Entry 9CA9 (electron microscopy, 3.56 A resolution); this record covers chains A and J of the 10 polymer chains in the assembly.

# Chain A
Name: Helicase SRCAP
Organism: Homo sapiens
Notes: EC 3.6.4.-
UniProtKB: Q6ZRS2 (SRCAP_HUMAN); numbering as in UniProt (aligned over 1-3230)
Sequence (3230 residues; row label = number of the first residue in the row):
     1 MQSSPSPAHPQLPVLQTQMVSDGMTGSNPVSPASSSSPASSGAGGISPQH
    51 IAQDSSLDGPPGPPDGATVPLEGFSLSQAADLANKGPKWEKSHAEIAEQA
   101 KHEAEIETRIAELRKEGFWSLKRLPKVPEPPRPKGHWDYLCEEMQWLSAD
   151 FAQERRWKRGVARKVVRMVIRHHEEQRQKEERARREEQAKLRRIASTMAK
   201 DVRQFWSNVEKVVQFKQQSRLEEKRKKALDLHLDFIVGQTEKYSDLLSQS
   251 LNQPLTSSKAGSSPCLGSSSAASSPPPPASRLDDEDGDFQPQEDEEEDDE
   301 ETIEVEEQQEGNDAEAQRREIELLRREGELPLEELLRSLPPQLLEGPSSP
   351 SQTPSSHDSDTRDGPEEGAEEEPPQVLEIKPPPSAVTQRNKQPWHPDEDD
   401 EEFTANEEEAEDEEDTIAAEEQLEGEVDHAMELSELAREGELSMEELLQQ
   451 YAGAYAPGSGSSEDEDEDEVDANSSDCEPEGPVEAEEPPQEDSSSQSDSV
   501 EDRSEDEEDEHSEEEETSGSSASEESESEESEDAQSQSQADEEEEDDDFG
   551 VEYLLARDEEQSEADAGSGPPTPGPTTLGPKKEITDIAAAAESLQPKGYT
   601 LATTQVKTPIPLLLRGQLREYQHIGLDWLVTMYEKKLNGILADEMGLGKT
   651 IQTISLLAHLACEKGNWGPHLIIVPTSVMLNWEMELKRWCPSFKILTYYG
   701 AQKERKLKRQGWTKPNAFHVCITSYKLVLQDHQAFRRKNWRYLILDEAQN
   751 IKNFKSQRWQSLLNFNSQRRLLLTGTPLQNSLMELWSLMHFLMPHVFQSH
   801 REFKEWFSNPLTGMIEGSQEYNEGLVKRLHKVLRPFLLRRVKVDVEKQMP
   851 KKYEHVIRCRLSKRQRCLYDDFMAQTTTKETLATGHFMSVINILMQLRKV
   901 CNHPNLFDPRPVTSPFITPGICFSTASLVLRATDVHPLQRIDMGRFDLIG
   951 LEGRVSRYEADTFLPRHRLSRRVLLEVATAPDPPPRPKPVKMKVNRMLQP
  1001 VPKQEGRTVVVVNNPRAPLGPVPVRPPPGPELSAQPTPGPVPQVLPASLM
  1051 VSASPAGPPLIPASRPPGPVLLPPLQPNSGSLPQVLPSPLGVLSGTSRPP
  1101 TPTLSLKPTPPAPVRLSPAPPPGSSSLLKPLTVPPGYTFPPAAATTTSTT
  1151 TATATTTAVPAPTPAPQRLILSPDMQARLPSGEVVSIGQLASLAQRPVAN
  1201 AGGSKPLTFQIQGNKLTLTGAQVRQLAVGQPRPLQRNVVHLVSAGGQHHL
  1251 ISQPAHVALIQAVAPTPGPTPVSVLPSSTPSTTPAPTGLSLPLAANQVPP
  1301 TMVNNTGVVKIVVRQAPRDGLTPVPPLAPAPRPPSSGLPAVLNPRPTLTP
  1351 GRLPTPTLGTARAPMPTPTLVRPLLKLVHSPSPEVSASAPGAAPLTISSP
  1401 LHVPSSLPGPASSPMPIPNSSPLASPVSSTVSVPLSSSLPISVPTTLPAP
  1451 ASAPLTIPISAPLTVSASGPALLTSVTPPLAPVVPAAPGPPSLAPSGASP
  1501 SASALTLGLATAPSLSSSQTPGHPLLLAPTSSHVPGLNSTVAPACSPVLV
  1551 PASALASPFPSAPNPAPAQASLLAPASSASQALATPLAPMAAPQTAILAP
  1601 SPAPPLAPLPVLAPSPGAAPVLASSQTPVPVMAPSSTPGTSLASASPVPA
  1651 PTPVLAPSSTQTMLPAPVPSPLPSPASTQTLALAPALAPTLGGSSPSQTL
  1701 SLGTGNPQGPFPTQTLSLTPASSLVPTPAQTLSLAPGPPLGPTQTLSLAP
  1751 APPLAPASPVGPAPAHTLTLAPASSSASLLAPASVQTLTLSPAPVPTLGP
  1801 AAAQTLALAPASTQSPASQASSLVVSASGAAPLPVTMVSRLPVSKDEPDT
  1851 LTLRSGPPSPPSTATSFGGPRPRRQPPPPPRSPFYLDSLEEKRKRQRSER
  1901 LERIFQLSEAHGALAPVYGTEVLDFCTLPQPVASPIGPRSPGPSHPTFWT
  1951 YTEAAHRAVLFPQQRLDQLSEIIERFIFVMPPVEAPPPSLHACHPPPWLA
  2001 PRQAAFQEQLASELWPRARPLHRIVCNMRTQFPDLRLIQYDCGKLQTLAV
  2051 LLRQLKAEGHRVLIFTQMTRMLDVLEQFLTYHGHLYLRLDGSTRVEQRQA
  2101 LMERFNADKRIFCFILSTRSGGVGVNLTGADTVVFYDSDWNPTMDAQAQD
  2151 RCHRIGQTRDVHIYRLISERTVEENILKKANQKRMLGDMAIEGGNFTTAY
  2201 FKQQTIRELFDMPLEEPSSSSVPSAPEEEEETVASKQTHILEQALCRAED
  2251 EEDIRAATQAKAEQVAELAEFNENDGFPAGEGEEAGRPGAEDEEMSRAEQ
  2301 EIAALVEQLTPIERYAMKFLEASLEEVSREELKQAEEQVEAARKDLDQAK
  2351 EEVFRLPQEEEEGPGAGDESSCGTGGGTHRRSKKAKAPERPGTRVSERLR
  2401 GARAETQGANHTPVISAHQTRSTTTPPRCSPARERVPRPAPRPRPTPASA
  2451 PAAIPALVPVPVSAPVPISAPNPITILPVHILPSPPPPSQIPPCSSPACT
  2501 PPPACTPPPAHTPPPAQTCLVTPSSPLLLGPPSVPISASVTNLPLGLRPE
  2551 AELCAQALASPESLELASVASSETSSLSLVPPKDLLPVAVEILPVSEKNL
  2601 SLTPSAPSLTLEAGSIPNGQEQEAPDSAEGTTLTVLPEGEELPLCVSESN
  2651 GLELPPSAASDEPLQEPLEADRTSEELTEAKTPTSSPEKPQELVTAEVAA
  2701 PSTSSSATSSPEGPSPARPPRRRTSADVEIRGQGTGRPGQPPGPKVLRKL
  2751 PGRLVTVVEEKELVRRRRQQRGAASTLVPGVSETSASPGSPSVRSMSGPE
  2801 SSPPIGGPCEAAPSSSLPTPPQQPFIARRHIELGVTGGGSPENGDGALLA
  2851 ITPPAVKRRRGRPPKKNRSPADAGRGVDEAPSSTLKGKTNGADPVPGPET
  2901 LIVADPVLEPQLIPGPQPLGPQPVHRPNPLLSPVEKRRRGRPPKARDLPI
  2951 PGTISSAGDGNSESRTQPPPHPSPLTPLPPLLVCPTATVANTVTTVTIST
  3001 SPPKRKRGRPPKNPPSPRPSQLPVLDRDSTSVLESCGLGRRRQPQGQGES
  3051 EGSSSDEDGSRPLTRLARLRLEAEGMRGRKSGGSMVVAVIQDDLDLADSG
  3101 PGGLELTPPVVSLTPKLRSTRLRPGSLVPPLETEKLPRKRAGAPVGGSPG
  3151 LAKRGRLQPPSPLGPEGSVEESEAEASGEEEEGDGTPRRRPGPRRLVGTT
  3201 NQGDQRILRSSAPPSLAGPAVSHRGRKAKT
Not modelled in the structure: 1-850, 878-888, 993-1881, 2181-3230
UniProt features mapped onto this chain:
  - DNA-binding region: K2857 to S2869 (A.T hook 1), K2936 to L2948 (A.T hook 2), K3004 to S3016 (A.T hook 3)
  - binding site (ATP): D643 to T650
  - modified residue: S1172 (Phosphoserine)
  - natural variant: Q392 to T3230 (deletion: In DEHMBA), R840 to T3230 (deletion: In DEHMBA), S1278 to T3230 (deletion: In DEHMBA), L1642 to T3230 (deletion: In DEHMBA), R2070 to T3230 (deletion: In DEHMBA), R2435 to T3230 (deletion: In FLHS), R2444 to T3230 (deletion: In FLHS)

# Chain J
Name: RuvB-like 2
Organism: Homo sapiens
Notes: EC 3.6.4.12
UniProtKB: Q9Y230 (RUVB2_HUMAN); residue numbers follow UniProt; this construct covers 1-463
Sequence (463 residues; row label = number of the first residue in the row):
     1 MATVTATTKVPEIRDVTRIERIGAHSHIRGLGLDDALEPRQASQGMVGQL
    51 AARRAAGVVLEMIREGKIAGRAVLIAGQPGTGKTAIAMGMAQALGPDTPF
   101 TAIAGSEIFSLEMSKTEALTQAFRRSIGVRIKEETEIIEGEVVEIQIDRP
   151 ATGTGSKVGKLTLKTTEMETIYDLGTKMIESLTKDKVQAGDVITIDKATG
   201 KISKLGRSFTRARDYDAMGSQTKFVQCPDGELQKRKEVVHTVSLHEIDVI
   251 NSRTQGFLALFSGDTGEIKSEVREQINAKVAEWREEGKAEIIPGVLFIDE
   301 VHMLDIESFSFLNRALESDMAPVLIMATNRGITRIRGTSYQSPHGIPIDL
   351 LDRLLIVSTTPYSEKDTKQILRIRCEEEDVEMSEDAYTVLTRIGLETSLR
   401 YAIQLITAASLVCRKRKGTEVQVDDIKRVYSLFLDESRSTQYMKEYQDAF
   451 LFNELKGETMDTS
Not modelled in the structure: 1-15, 150-156, 210-223, 455-463
UniProt features mapped onto this chain:
  - binding site (ATP): G77 to T84
  - modified residue: A2 (N-acetylalanine), S437 (Phosphoserine)
  - cross-link (Glycyl lysine isopeptide (Lys-Gly)): K9 (interchain with G-Cter in SUMO2), K444 (interchain with G-Cter in SUMO2), K456 (interchain with G-Cter in SUMO2)
  - mutagenesis: K83 (K83M: No effect on interaction with NOPCHAP1), D299 (D299N: Abolishes ATPase activity), E300 (E300Q: Reduces ATPase activity. Decreases interaction with NOPCHAP1. No effect on formation of RUVBL1-RUVBL2 heteromeric complex)
Metal / ion sites: Mg2+: T84 (together with ADP)
Residues lining bound ligands:
  - ADP (adenosine-5'-diphosphate), molecule 1: A24, H25, H27, I28, G45, M46, V47, Q78, P79, G80, T81, G82, K83, T84, A85, Y362, I370, L399, R400, I403
  - ADP, molecule 2: R314, E317, R353

# Interface between chain A and chain J
Residue-residue contacts - 38 pairs, chain A then chain J:
  C922(A) - K201(J)  hydrogen bond
  F923(A) - I250(J)  hydrophobic
  F923(A) - L260(J)  hydrophobic
  F923(A) - F261(J)  hydrophobic
  S924(A) - H240(J)  hydrogen bond
  T925(A) - V242(J)
  A926(A) - I131(J)  hydrophobic
  A926(A) - E133(J)
  A926(A) - H240(J)
  S927(A) - E133(J)  hydrogen bond
  L928(A) - W283(J)
  L928(A) - K288(J)
  V929(A) - I247(J)  hydrophobic
  V929(A) - N251(J)  hydrogen bond (backbone-side chain)
  L930(A) - I250(J)  hydrophobic
  A932(A) - N251(J)
  A932(A) - I276(J)  hydrophobic
  A932(A) - K279(J)
  T933(A) - N251(J)
  T933(A) - Q275(J)  hydrogen bond (backbone-side chain)
  V935(A) - Q275(J)
  P1988(A) - F257(J)
  P1988(A) - L258(J)
  L1990(A) - F257(J)
  H1991(A) - D196(J)  salt bridge
  H1991(A) - T199(J)
  H1991(A) - K201(J)
  A1992(A) - T199(J)
  C1993(A) - E133(J)
  C1993(A) - A198(J)
  C1993(A) - T199(J)
  C1993(A) - V238(J)  hydrophobic
  H1994(A) - E133(J)
  H1994(A) - E134(J)  hydrogen bond (side chain-backbone)
  H1994(A) - A198(J)
  P1995(A) - T199(J)
  Q2003(A) - T254(J)  hydrogen bond
  Q2003(A) - Q255(J)
Interface residues without a listed pair, chain A (24 interface residues in all): I921, R931, D934, S1989
Interface residues without a listed pair, chain J (25 interface residues in all): T135

# Overview
24 residues of chain A and 25 residues of chain J are in contact; the contacts include 7 hydrogen bonds and 1
salt bridge. Among the polar pairs are H1991(A)-D196(J), C922(A)-K201(J) and S924(A)-H240(J). Chain J binds
ADP.
Chain A is Helicase SRCAP and chain J is RuvB-like 2, both from Homo sapiens; the structure, Cryo-EM structure
of the human SRCAP complex in the unbound state (composite structure), was determined by electron microscopy.
